PDB entry 1NHT | X-ray diffraction, 2.50 A resolution | chain A

# Chain A
Protein: Adenylosuccinate synthetase
Source organism: Escherichia coli
Notes: EC 6.3.4.4
Reference sequence: P0A7D4 (PURA_ECOLI); residue numbers follow UniProt; this construct covers 1-431
Chain sequence (431 residues; numbered 1 to 431; the number before each row is that of its first residue):
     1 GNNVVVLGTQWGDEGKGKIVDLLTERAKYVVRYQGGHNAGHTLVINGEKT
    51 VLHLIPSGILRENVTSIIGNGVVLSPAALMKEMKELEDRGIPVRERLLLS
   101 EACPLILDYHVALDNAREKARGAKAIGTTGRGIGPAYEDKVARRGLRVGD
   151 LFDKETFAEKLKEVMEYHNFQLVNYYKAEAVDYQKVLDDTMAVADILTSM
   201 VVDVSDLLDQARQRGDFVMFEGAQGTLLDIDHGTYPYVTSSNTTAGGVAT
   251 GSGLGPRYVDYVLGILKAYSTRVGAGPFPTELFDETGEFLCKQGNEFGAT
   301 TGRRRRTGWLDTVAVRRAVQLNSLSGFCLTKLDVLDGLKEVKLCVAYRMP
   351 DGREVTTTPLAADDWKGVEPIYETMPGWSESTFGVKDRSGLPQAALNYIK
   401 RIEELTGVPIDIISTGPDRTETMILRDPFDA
Bound ions: Mg2+: D13, G40 (together with GDP, PGS, hadacidin)
Small-molecule neighbours:
  - GDP (guanosine-5'-diphosphate): D13, E14, G15, K16, G17, K18, G40, H41, T42, V44, A299, R305, T330, K331, D333, V334, S414, T415, G416, P417
  - GDP: D13, E14, G15, K16, G17, K18, G40, H41, T42, V44, A299, R305, T330, K331, D333, V334, S414, T415, G416, P417
  - hadacidin (HDA): D13, N38, A39, G40, T129, V273, G298, A299, T300, T301, R303, R305
  - PGS (2-deazo-6-thiophosphate guanosine-5'-monophosphate): W11, G12, D13, E14, K16, N38, A39, G40, H41, I126, G127, T128, T129, I133, G134, R143, A223, Q224, L228, V238, T239, V273, G274, A275, R303
UniProt features mapped onto this chain:
  - binding site (IMP): R144, R304
  - binding site (GTP): R306
  - mutagenesis: R144 (R144L: Does not reduce catalytic efficiency), R304 (R304L: Reduces catalytic efficiency by 87%)

# Overview
Chain A binds GDP, hadacidin and compound PGS. D13 and G40 coordinate Mg2+. UniProt lists IMP-binding residues
R144 and R304, GTP-binding residue R306 and 2 mutagenesis sites.
Chain A is Adenylosuccinate synthetase (Escherichia coli); the structure, Entrapment of 6-thiophosphoryl-imp
in the active site of crystalline adenylosuccinate synthetase from escherichia coli data collected ..., was
determined by X-ray diffraction together with 1KSZ from the same study.
